4BHH - chains B and R of the 5 polymer chains in the assembly; structure by X-ray diffraction, 3.40 A resolution.

# Chain B
Protein: Nucleoprotein
From: La crosse virus
UniProtKB: P04873 (NCAP_BUNLC); numbering as in UniProt (aligned over 1-235)
Amino-acid sequence (236 residues; row label = number of the first residue in the row; numbering starts at 0):
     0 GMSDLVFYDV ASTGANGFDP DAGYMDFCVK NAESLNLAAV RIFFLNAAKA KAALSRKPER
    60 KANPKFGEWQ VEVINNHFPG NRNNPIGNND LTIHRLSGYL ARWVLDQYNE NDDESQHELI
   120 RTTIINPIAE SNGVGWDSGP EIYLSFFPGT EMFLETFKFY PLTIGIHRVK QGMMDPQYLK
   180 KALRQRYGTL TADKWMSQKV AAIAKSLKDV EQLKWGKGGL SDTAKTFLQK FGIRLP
Not modelled in the structure: 0-2, 234-235
Construct notes: expression tag (0)
Curated features (UniProtKB/Swiss-Prot):
  - binding site (RNA): Phe-17, Asp-18, Ala-47, Lys-50, Asn-75, His-76, Arg-81, Arg-94, Ile-124, Pro-126, Glu-129, Arg-167, Tyr-177, Lys-179, Lys-180, Arg-183, Gln-184, Arg-185
What the authors report for this chain:
  - binding site for Poly-uridine 45-mer (chain R): Thr-12, Phe-17, Asp-18, Ala-47, Lys-50, His-76, Thr-91, Arg-94, Ile-124, Pro-126, Ile-127, Arg-167, Tyr-177, Lys-180, Arg-183, Gln-184, Arg-185

# Chain R
Molecule: Poly-uridine 45-mer
Sequence (45 nucleotides; numbered 1 to 45; the number before each row is that of its first residue):
     1 UUUUUUUUUU UUUUUUUUUU UUUUUUUUUU UUUUUUUUUU UUUUU
Not modelled in the structure: 45

# Interface between chain B and chain R
Residue-residue contacts (44):
  Ala-10(B) / U12(R)  base contact
  Ala-10(B) / U13(R)  base contact
  Ser-11(B) / U12(R)  base contact
  Thr-12(B) / U13(R)  hydrogen bond to the base
  Gly-13(B) / U13(R)  base contact
  Ala-14(B) / U13(R)  hydrogen bond to the base
  Ala-14(B) / U14(R)  phosphate contact
  Asn-15(B) / U15(R)  hydrogen bond to the sugar
  Gly-16(B) / U14(R)  base contact
  Phe-17(B) / U14(R)  hydrogen bond to the sugar
  Phe-17(B) / U15(R)  sugar contact
  Asp-18(B) / U14(R)  hydrogen bond to the base
  Pro-19(B) / U14(R)  base contact
  Leu-44(B) / U22(R)  base contact
  Ala-47(B) / U21(R)  base contact
  Lys-50(B) / U21(R)  hydrogen bond to the base
  Asn-75(B) / U16(R)  hydrogen bond to the sugar
  Asn-75(B) / U17(R)  sugar contact
  His-76(B) / U17(R)  phosphate contact
  His-76(B) / U18(R)  phosphate contact
  Arg-81(B) / U16(R)  hydrogen bond to the sugar
  Arg-81(B) / U17(R)  hydrogen bond to the sugar
  Ile-85(B) / U16(R)  sugar contact
  Thr-91(B) / U17(R)  phosphate contact
  Arg-94(B) / U15(R)  hydrogen bond to the phosphate
  Arg-94(B) / U16(R)  salt bridge to the phosphate
  Ile-124(B) / U22(R)  base contact
  Pro-126(B) / U21(R)  phosphate contact
  Pro-126(B) / U22(R)  sugar contact
  Ile-127(B) / U21(R)  sugar contact
  Glu-129(B) / U22(R)  sugar contact
  Ser-130(B) / U21(R)  sugar contact
  Arg-167(B) / U20(R)  hydrogen bond to the base
  Met-173(B) / U19(R)  base contact
  Tyr-177(B) / U18(R)  hydrogen bond to the base
  Tyr-177(B) / U19(R)  stacking on the base
  Lys-179(B) / U12(R)  salt bridge to the phosphate
  Lys-180(B) / U18(R)  hydrogen bond to the base
  Arg-183(B) / U13(R)  phosphate contact
  Arg-183(B) / U14(R)  sugar contact
  Arg-183(B) / U15(R)  salt bridge to the phosphate
  Gln-184(B) / U14(R)  sugar contact
  Gln-184(B) / U15(R)  hydrogen bond to the phosphate
  Arg-185(B) / U14(R)  hydrogen bond to the base
Other interface residues (no listed pair), chain B (37 interface residues in all): Val-9, Phe-43, His-93, Pro-147, Asp-174
Other interface residues (no listed pair), chain R (12 interface residues in all): U11

# In short
Chain B and chain R form an interface of 37 and 12 residues respectively; the contacts include 15 hydrogen
bonds, 3 salt bridges and 1 aromatic stacking contact. Polar contacts include Thr-12(B)/U13(R),
Ala-14(B)/U13(R) and Asp-18(B)/U14(R). The paper reports a binding site for Poly-uridine 45-mer (chain R) at
Thr-12(B), Phe-17(B) and Asp-18(B) among others.
Chain B is Nucleoprotein (La crosse virus) and chain R is Poly-uridine 45-mer; the structure, Crystal
structure of tetramer of La Crosse virus nucleoprotein in complex with ssRNA, was determined by X-ray
diffraction, deposited together with 4BGP.
